Entry 2A5D (X-ray diffraction, 1.80 A resolution); this record covers chains A and B.

# Chain A
Molecule: ADP-ribosylation factor 6
Organism: Homo sapiens
Reference sequence: P62330 (ARF6_HUMAN); residues 2-175 here correspond to UniProt positions 1-174 (UniProt number = residue number - 1)
Chain sequence (175 residues; each row starts with the number of its first residue):
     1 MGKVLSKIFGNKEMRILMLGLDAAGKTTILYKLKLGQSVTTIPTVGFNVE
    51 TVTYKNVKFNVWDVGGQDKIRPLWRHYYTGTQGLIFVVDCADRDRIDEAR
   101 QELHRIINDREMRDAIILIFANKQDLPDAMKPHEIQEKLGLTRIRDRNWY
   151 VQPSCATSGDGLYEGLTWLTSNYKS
Unresolved in the structure: 1-11, 175
Sequence notes: initiating methionine (1)
Ion coordination: Mg2+: Thr27, Thr44 (together with GTP)
Small-molecule neighbours: GTP (guanosine-5'-triphosphate): Leu21, Asp22, Ala23, Ala24, Gly25, Lys26, Thr27, Thr28, Thr41, Ile42, Pro43, Thr44, Asp63, Val64, Gly65, Gly66, Asn122, Lys123, Asp125, Leu126, Ser154, Cys155, Ala156, Thr157

# Chain B
Molecule: Cholera enterotoxin, A chain
Organism: Vibrio cholerae
Notes: EC 2.4.2.36; fragment: A1 subunit
Reference sequence: P01555 (CHTA_VIBCH); residues 1-192 here correspond to UniProt positions 19-210 (UniProt number = residue number + 18)
Chain sequence (193 residues; each row starts with the number of its first residue; numbering starts at 0):
     0 SNDDKLYRADSRPPDEIKQSGGLMPRGQSEYFDRGTQMNINLYDHARGTQ
    50 TGFVRHDDGYVSTSISLRSAHLVGQTILSGHSTYYIYVIATAPNMFNVND
   100 VLGAYSPHPDDQDVSALGGIPYSQIYGWYRVHFGVLDEQLHRNRGYRDRY
   150 YSNLDIAPAADGYGLAGFPPEHRAWREEPWIHHAPPGSGNAPR
Unresolved in the structure: 0, 188-192
Sequence notes: cloning artifact (0); engineered mutation Asp110 (Glu128 in P01555), Asp112 (Glu130 in P01555), Ser187 (Cys205 in P01555)
Ion coordination: Na+: Asn1, Thr90, Tyr150, Leu153

# How chain A and chain B interact
Residue-residue contacts (46):
  Glu13(A) with Arg148(B), salt bridge
  Arg15(A) with Arg148(B), hydrogen bond (side chain-backbone); Tyr149(B), hydrogen bond (side chain-backbone); Asn152(B), hydrogen bond
  Thr40(A) with Phe31(B)
  Thr41(A) with Tyr30(B); Phe31(B)
  Ile42(A) with Gln27(B); Tyr30(B), hydrophobic; Phe31(B), hydrophobic; Met37(B), hydrophobic
  Pro43(A) with Tyr30(B)
  Val45(A) with Met37(B), hydrophobic; Ile39(B), hydrophobic; Leu116(B); Gly117(B)
  Gly46(A) with Asn93(B); Leu116(B)
  Phe47(A) with Ala91(B), hydrophobic; Asn93(B); Pro120(B), hydrophobic; Gln123(B); Tyr150(B)
  Val49(A) with Tyr149(B), hydrophobic; Tyr150(B)
  Thr51(A) with Tyr149(B), hydrogen bond
  Asn60(A) with Tyr149(B)
  Trp62(A) with Tyr149(B); Tyr150(B), hydrophobic; Leu153(B), hydrophobic
  Gln67(A) with Ile39(B)
  Lys69(A) with Leu164(B)
  Ile70(A) with Leu116(B), hydrophobic
  Pro72(A) with Asp160(B)
  Leu73(A) with Pro92(B); Phe95(B), hydrophobic; Ala156(B), hydrophobic; Asp160(B)
  Arg75(A) with Asp160(B), salt bridge
  His76(A) with Pro92(B); Leu153(B); Pro157(B); Asp160(B), salt bridge
  Tyr77(A) with Pro92(B); Asn93(B)
  Thr79(A) with Asn152(B)
Other interface residues (no listed pair), chain A (23 interface residues in all): Glu50
Other interface residues (no listed pair), chain B (26 interface residues in all): Gln36, Gly58, Ser122, Gly163

# Summary
Chain A and chain B form an interface of 23 and 26 residues respectively; the contacts include 4 hydrogen
bonds and 3 salt bridges. Among the polar pairs are Glu13(A)-Arg148(B), Arg75(A)-Asp160(B) and
His76(A)-Asp160(B). Chain A binds GTP. Thr27(A) and Thr44(A) coordinate Mg2+.
Here chain A is ADP-ribosylation factor 6 (Homo sapiens) and chain B is Cholera enterotoxin, A chain (Vibrio
cholerae). Entry 2A5D (Structural basis for the activation of cholera toxin by human ARF6-GTP) was determined
by X-ray diffraction, deposited together with 2A5F and 2A5G.
